Entry 7SX3 (electron microscopy, 3.10 A resolution); this record covers chains C and E of the 5 polymer chains in the assembly.

[Chain C]
Protein: Calmodulin-1
From: Homo sapiens
UniProt: P0DP23 (CALM1_HUMAN); residue numbers follow UniProt; this construct covers 1-149
Sequence (149 residues; row label = number of the first residue in the row):
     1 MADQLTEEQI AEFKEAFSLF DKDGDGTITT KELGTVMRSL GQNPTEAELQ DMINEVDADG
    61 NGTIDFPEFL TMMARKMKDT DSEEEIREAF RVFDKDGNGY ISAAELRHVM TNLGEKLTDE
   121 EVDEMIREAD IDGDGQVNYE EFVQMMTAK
Disordered / not traced: 1-4, 21-29, 57-64, 80-84, 96-100, 129-130, 148-149
Curated features (UniProtKB/Swiss-Prot):
  - binding site (Ca(2+)): Asp21, Asp23, Asp25, Thr27, Glu32, Asp57, Asp59, Asn61, Thr63, Glu68, Asp94, Asp96, Asn98, Tyr100, Glu105, Asp130, Asp132, Asp134, Gln136, Glu141
  - modified residue: Ala2 (N-acetylalanine), Lys22 (N6-acetyllysine), Thr45 (Phosphothreonine), Ser82 (Phosphoserine), Lys95 (N6-acetyllysine), Tyr100 (Phosphotyrosine), Ser102 (Phosphoserine), Thr111 (Phosphothreonine), Lys116 (N6,N6,N6-trimethyllysine), Tyr139 (Phosphotyrosine)
  - cross-link: Lys22 (Glycyl lysine isopeptide (Lys-Gly) (interchain with G-Cter in SUMO2))
  - natural variant: Asn54 (N54I: In CPVT4), Phe90 (F90L: In LQT14), Asn98 (N98S: In CPVT4), Asp130 (D130G: In LQT14), Glu141 (E141G: In LQT14; E141V: In LQT14), Phe142 (F142L: In LQT14)

[Chain E]
Protein: Protein unc-80 homolog
From: Homo sapiens
UniProt: Q8N2C7 (UNC80_HUMAN); residue numbers follow UniProt; this construct covers 1-3258
Sequence (3283 residues; each row starts with the number of its first residue):
     1 MVKRKSSEGQ EQDGGRGIPL PIQTFLWRQT SAFLRPKLGK QYEASCVSFE RVLVENKLHG
    61 LSPALSEAIQ SISRWELVQA ALPHVLHCTA TLLSNRNKLG HQDKLGVAET KLLHTLHWML
   121 LEAPQDCNNE RFGGTDRGSS WGGSSSAFIH QVENQGSPGQ PCQSSSNDEE ENNRRKIFQN
   181 SMATVELFVF LFAPLVHRIK ESDLTFRLAS GLVIWQPMWE HRQPGVSGFT ALVKPIRNII
   241 TAKRSSPINS QSRTCESPNQ DARHLEGLQV VCETFQSDSI SPKATISGCH RGNSFDGSLS
   301 SQTSQERGPS HSRASLVIPP CQRSRYATYF DVAVLRCLLQ PHWSEEGTQW SLMYYLQRLR
   361 HMLEEKPEKP PEPDIPLLPR PRSSSMVAAA PSLVNTHKTQ DLTMKCNEEE KSLSSEAFSK
   421 VSLTNLRRSA VPDLSSDLGM NIFKKFKSRK EDRERKGSIP FHHTGKRRPR RMGVPFLLHE
   481 DHLDVSPTRS TFSFGSFSGL GEDRRGIEKG GWQTTILGKL TRRGSSDAAT EMESLSARHS
   541 HSHHTLVSDL PDPSNSHGEN TVKEVRSQIS TITVATFNTT LASFNVGYAD FFNEHMRKLC
   601 NQVPIPEMPH EPLACANLPR SLTDSCINYS YLEDTEHIDG TNNFVHKNGM LDLSVVLKAV
   661 YLVLNHDISS RICDVALNIV ECLLQLGVVP CVEKNRKKSE NKENETLEKR PSEGAFQFKG
   721 VSGSSTCGFG GPAVSGAGDG GGEEGGGGDG GGGGGDGGGG GGGGGGPYEK NDKNQEKDES
   781 TPVSNHRLAL TMLIKIVKSL GCAYGCGEGH RGLSGDRLRH QVFRENAQNC LTKLYKLDKM
   841 QFRQTMRDYV NKDSLNNVVD FLHALLGFCM EPVTDNKAGF GNNFTTVDNK STAQNVEGII
   901 VSAMFKSLIT RCASTTHELH SPENLGLYCD IRQLVQFIKE AHGNVFRRVA LSALLDSAEK
   961 LAPGKKVEEN EQESKPAGSK RSEAGSIVDK GQVSSAPEEC RSFMSGRPSQ TPEHDEQMQG
  1021 ANLGRKDFWR KMFKSQSAAS DTSSQSEQDT SECTTAHSGT TSDRRARSRS RRISLRKKLK
  1081 LPIGKRNWLK RSSLSGLADG VEDLLDISSV DRLSFIRQSS KVKFTSAVKL SEGGPGSGME
  1141 NGRDEEENFF KRLGCHSFDD HLSPNQDGGK SKNVVNLGAI RQGMKRFQFL LNCCEPGTIP
  1201 DASILAAALD LEAPVVARAA LFLECARFVH RCNRGNWPEW MKGHHVNITK KGLSRGRSPI
  1261 VGNKRNQKLQ WNAAKLFYQW GDAIGVRLNE LCHGESESPA NLLGLIYDEE TKRRLRKEDE
  1321 EEDFLDDSTV NPSKCGCPFA LKMAACQLLL EITTFLRETF SCLPRPRTEP LVDLESCRLR
  1381 LDPELDRHRY ERKISFAGVL DENEDSKDSL HSSSHTLKSD AGVEEKKEGS PWSASEPSIE
  1441 PEGMSNAGAE ENYHRNMSWL HVMILLCNQQ SFICTHVDYC HPHCYLHHSR SCARLVRAIK
  1501 LLYGDSVDSL RESSNISSVA LRGKKQKECS DKSCLRTPSL KKRVSDANLE GKKDSGMLKY
  1561 IRLQVMSLSP APLSLLIKAA PILTEEMYGD IQPAAWELLL SMDEHMAGAA AAMFLLCAVK
  1621 VPEAVSDMLM SEFHHPETVQ RLNAVLKFHT LWRFRYQVWP RMEEGAQQIF KIPPPSINFT
  1681 LPSPVLGMPS VPMFDPPWVP QCSGSVQDPI NEDQSKSFSA RAVSRSHQRA EHILKNLQQE
  1741 EEKKRLGREA SLITAIPITQ EACYEPTCTP NSEPEEEVEE VTNLASRRLS VSPSCTSSTS
  1801 HRNYSFRRGS VWSVRSAVSA EDEEHTTEHT PNHHVPQPPQ AVFPACICAA VLPIVHLMED
  1861 GEVREDGVAV SAVAQQVLWN CLIEDPSTVL RHFLEKLTIS NRQDELMYML RKLLLNIGDF
  1921 PAQTSHILFN YLVGLIMYFV RTPCEWGMDA ISATLTFLWE VVGYVEGLFF KDLKQTMKKE
  1981 QCEVKLLVTA SMPGTKTLVV HGQNECDIPT QLPVHEDTQF EALLKECLEF FNIPESQSTH
  2041 YFLMDKRWNL IHYNKTYVRD IYPFRRSVSP QLNLVHMHPE KGQELIQKQV FTRKLEEVGR
  2101 VLFLISLTQK IPTAHKQSHV SMLQEDLLRL PSFPRSAIDA EFSLFSDPQA GKELFGLDTL
  2161 QKSLWIQLLE EMFLGMPSEF PWGDEIMLFL NVFNGALILH PEDSALLRQY AATVINTAVH
  2221 FNHLFSLSGY QWILPTMLQV YSDYESNPQL RQAIEFACHQ FYILHRKPFV LQLFASVAPL
  2281 LEFPDAANNG PSKGVSAQCL FDLLQSLEGE TTDILDILEL VKAEKPLKSL DFCYGNEDLT
  2341 FSISEAIKLC VTVVAYAPES FRSLQMLMVL EALVPCYLQK LKRQTSQVET VPAAREEIAA
  2401 TAALATSLQA LLYSVEVLTR PMTAPQMSRC DQGHKGTTTA NHTMSSGVNT RYQEQGAKLH
  2461 FIRENLHLLE EGQGIPREEL DERIAREEFR RPRESLLNIC TEFYKHCGPR LKILQNLAGE
  2521 PRVIALELLD VKSHMRLAEI AHSLLKLAPY DTQTMESRGL RRYIMEMLPI TDWTAEAVRP
  2581 ALILILKRLD RMFNKIHKMP TLRRQVEWEP ASNLIEGVCL TLQRQPIISF LPHLRSLINV
  2641 CVNLVMGVVG PSSVADGLPL LHLSPYLSPP LPFSTAVVRL VALQIQALKE DFPLSHVISP
  2701 FTNQERREGM LLNLLIPFVL TVGSGSKDSP WLEQPEVQLL LQTVINVLLP PRIISTSRSK
  2761 NFMLESSPAH CSTPGDAGKD LRREGLAEST SQAAYLALKV ILVCFERQLG SQWYWLSLQV
  2821 KEMALRKVGG LALWDFLDFI VRTRIPIFVL LRPFIQCKLL AQPAENHEEL SARQHIADQL
  2881 ERRFIPRPLC KSSLIAEFNS ELKILKEAVH SGSAYQGKTS ISTVGTSTSA YRLSLATMSR
  2941 SNTGTGTVWE QDSEPSQQAS QDTLSRTDEE DEENDSISMP SVVSEQEAYL LSAIGRRRFS
  3001 SHVSSMSVPQ AEVGMLPSQS EPNVLDDSQG LAAEGSLSRV ASIQSEPGQQ NLLVQQPLGR
  3061 KRGLRQLRRP LLSRQKTQTE PRNRQGARLS TTRRSIQPKT KPSADQKRSV TFIEAQPEPA
  3121 AAPTDALPAT GQLQGCSPAP SRKPEAMDEP VLTSSPAIVV ADLHSVSPKQ SENFPTEEGE
  3181 KEEDTEAQGA TAHSPLSAQL SDPDDFTGLE TSSLLQHGDT VLHISEENGM ENPLLSSQFT
  3241 FTPTELGKTD AVLDESHVGG SGGSDYKDDD DKGNSDYKDD DDK
Disordered / not traced: 1-18, 35-40, 56-74, 98-106, 122-180, 203-211, 234-327, 366-652, 692-781, 804-817, 869-894, 958-1173, 1241-1266, 1294-1336, 1363-1451, 1474-1480, 1505-1553, 1703-1735, 1767-1837, 2284-2292, 2335-2337, 2423-2478, 2519-2523, 2647-2666, 2724-2729, 2752-2785, 2910-3283
Differences from the reference sequence: expression tag (3259-3283)
Curated features (UniProtKB/Swiss-Prot):
  - modified residue (Phosphoserine): Ser257, Ser525, Ser3042
  - natural variant: Val189 (V189M: In IHPRF2), Pro1700 (P1700S: In IHPRF2)

[Chain C / chain E interface]
Pairs across the interface - 10 pairs, chain C then chain E:
  Ser102(C) with Thr1680(E), hydrogen bond
  Glu105(C) with Thr1680(E)
  Asn112(C) with Gln1981(E), hydrogen bond
  Gly114(C) with Ser2067(E), hydrogen bond (backbone-side chain)
  Glu115(C) with Ser2067(E)
  Leu117(C) with Val2068(E)
  Thr118(C) with Val2068(E); Gln2071(E)
  Asp119(C) with Arg2047(E), salt bridge; Val2068(E)
Interface residues without a listed pair, chain C (10 interface residues in all): Ala104, Arg107
Interface residues without a listed pair, chain E (9 interface residues in all): Arg1941, Thr1942, Pro1943

[Overview]
Chain C and chain E form an interface of 10 and 9 residues respectively, with 3 hydrogen bonds and 1 salt
bridge. Polar contacts include Asp119(C)-Arg2047(E), Ser102(C)-Thr1680(E) and Asn112(C)-Gln1981(E). From
UniProt: 20 Ca2+-binding residues on chain C.
Here chain C is Calmodulin-1 and chain E is Protein unc-80 homolog, both from Homo sapiens. Entry 7SX3 (Human
NALCN-FAM155A-UNC79-UNC80 channelosome with CaM bound, conformation 1/2) was determined by electron microscopy
(same publication as 7SX4).
